4B2J - chain A; structure by X-ray diffraction, 1.90 A resolution.

Chain A:
Protein: Dodecin
Organism: Halobacterium salinarum
Reference sequence: B0R5M0 (B0R5M0_HALS3); numbering as in UniProt (aligned over 1-68)
Sequence (76 residues; each row starts with the number of its first residue):
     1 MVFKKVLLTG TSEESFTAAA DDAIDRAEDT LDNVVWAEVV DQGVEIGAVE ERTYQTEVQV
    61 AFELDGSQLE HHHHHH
Disordered / not traced: 1, 66-76
Differences from the reference sequence: expression tag (69-76)
Modified residues: Trp36 (4-fluorotryptophane; 4FW)
Metal / ion sites: Mg2+ site 1 near Glu14 (its only coordinating residue here); Mg2+ site 2 near Asp41 (its only coordinating residue here)
Small-molecule neighbours: riboflavin (RBF): Phe3, Trp36, Ala37, Glu38, Gly43, Val44, Glu45, Gln55

Overview:
Ligands of chain A: riboflavin.
Chain A is Dodecin (Halobacterium salinarum); the structure, Complexes of dodecin with flavin and flavin-like
ligands, was determined by X-ray diffraction together with 4B2K from the same study.
